9ITR - chains Z and Y of the 16 polymer chains in the assembly; structure by electron microscopy, 4.60 A resolution (low resolution: residue-level contacts below are approximate; hydrogen-bond / salt-bridge calls are withheld).

== Chain Z ==
Protein: ATP synthase subunit a
From: Chloroflexus aurantiacus J-10-fl
UniProtKB: A9WGT0 (A9WGT0_CHLAA); residue numbers follow UniProt; this construct covers 1-312
Amino-acid sequence (312 residues; numbered 1 to 312; the number before each row is that of its first residue):
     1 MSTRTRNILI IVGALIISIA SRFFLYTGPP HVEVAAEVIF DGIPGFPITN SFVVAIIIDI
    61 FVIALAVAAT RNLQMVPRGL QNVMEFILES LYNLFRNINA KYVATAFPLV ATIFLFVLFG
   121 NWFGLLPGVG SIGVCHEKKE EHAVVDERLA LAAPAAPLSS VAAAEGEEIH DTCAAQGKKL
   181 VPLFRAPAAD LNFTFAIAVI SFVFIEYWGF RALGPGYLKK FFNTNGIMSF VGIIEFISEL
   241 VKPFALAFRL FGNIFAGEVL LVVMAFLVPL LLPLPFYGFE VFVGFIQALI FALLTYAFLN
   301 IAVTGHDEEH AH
Unresolved in the structure: 1-17, 137-171, 305-312

== Chain Y ==
Protein: ATP synthase subunit b
From: Chloroflexus aurantiacus J-10-fl
UniProtKB: A9WGS8 (ATPF_CHLAA); numbering as in UniProt (aligned over 1-164)
Amino-acid sequence (164 residues; row label = number of the first residue in the row):
     1 MEALGINPTL FIAQLINFLL LIFILRALLY RPVMNLLNER TRRIEESVRD AEKVREQLAN
    61 ARRDYEAEIA RARQEAAKIV AQAQERAKQQ EAEIIAQARR EAERLKEEAR AQAEQERIRM
   121 LSEAKSQIAD LVTLTASRVL GAELQARGHD ALIAESLAAL DRRN
Unresolved in the structure: 1-7, 161-164

== Chain Z / chain Y interface ==
Pairs across the interface - 21 pairs, chain Z then chain Y:
  P77(Z) - R40(Y)
  P77(Z) - T41(Y)
  P77(Z) - I44(Y)
  N82(Z) - L37(Y)
  N82(Z) - R40(Y)
  N82(Z) - T41(Y)
  V83(Z) - L37(Y)
  E85(Z) - R40(Y)
  F86(Z) - R40(Y)
  E89(Z) - R40(Y)
  P127(Z) - F11(Y)
  P127(Z) - Q14(Y)
  P127(Z) - L15(Y)
  S131(Z) - P8(Y)
  S131(Z) - L10(Y)
  S131(Z) - F11(Y)
  T172(Z) - P8(Y)
  L274(Z) - N17(Y)
  L274(Z) - L20(Y)
  L274(Z) - L21(Y)
  Y277(Z) - N17(Y)
Interface residues without a listed pair, chain Z (16 interface residues in all): V76, L125, G128, P269, P273
Interface residues without a listed pair, chain Y (15 interface residues in all): A13, F18, E45

== Overview ==
16 residues of chain Z face 15 of chain Y across their interface.
Here chain Z is ATP synthase subunit a and chain Y is ATP synthase subunit b, both from Chloroflexus
aurantiacus J-10-fl. Entry 9ITR (Chloroflexus aurantiacus ATP synthase, state 3, focused refinement of FO and
peripheral stalk) was determined by electron microscopy, deposited together with 9ITJ, 9ITK, 9ITL, 9ITM, 9ITN,
9ITO and 11 further entries.
